7XG3 - chains D and K of the 12 polymer chains in the assembly; structure by electron microscopy, 3.00 A resolution.

Chain D:
Name: Csf2
From: Pseudomonas aeruginosa
Amino-acid sequence (348 residues; row label = number of the first residue in the row):
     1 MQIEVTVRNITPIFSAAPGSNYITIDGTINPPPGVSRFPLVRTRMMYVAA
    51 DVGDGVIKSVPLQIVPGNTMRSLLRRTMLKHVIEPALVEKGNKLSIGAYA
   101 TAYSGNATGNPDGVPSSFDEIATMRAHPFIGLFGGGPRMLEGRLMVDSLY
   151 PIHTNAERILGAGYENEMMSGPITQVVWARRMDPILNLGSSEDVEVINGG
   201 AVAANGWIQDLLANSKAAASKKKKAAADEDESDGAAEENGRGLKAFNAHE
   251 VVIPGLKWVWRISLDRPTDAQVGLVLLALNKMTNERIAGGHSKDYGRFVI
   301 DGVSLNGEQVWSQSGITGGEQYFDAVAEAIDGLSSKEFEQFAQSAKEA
Not modelled in the structure: 223-239, 347-348

Chain K:
Molecule: TS
Sequence (54 nucleotides; numbered 1 to 54; the number before each row is that of its first residue):
     1 CTGCCGCACTTGCTCATCAAGCCTTCCTTCAGGTGTTGCTCCAGAAAGGG
    51 TGTT
Not modelled in the structure: 1-16, 53-54

Interface between chain D and chain K:
Pairs across the interface - 21 pairs, chain D then chain K:
  Arg37(D) - DG33(K)  salt bridge to the phosphate
  Phe38(D) - DA31(K)  base contact
  Pro39(D) - DG33(K)  phosphate contact
  Asn110(D) - DT40(K)  phosphate contact
  Asn110(D) - DC41(K)  phosphate contact
  Pro111(D) - DT40(K)  sugar contact
  Pro111(D) - DC41(K)  sugar contact
  Gly113(D) - DC41(K)  phosphate contact
  Gly113(D) - DC42(K)  sugar contact
  Arg180(D) - DA31(K)  base contact
  Arg181(D) - DG33(K)  base contact
  Arg241(D) - DG32(K)  base contact
  Arg241(D) - DG33(K)  hydrogen bond to the phosphate
  Arg241(D) - DT34(K)  salt bridge to the phosphate
  Gly242(D) - DG32(K)  base contact
  Lys244(D) - DA31(K)  salt bridge to the phosphate
  Lys244(D) - DG32(K)  hydrogen bond to the base
  Ala245(D) - DG32(K)  base contact
  Ala245(D) - DG33(K)  base contact
  Phe246(D) - DA31(K)  base contact
  Asn247(D) - DG33(K)  hydrogen bond to the base
Interface residues without a listed pair, chain D (17 interface residues in all): Tyr22, Asp112, Leu243
Interface residues without a listed pair, chain K (8 interface residues in all): DC30

Overview:
17 residues of chain D and 8 residues of chain K are in contact, with 3 hydrogen bonds and 3 salt bridges.
Polar contacts include Lys244(D)-DG32(K), Asn247(D)-DG33(K) and Arg241(D)-DG33(K).
Here chain D is Csf2 (Pseudomonas aeruginosa) and chain K is TS. Entry 7XG3 (CryoEM structure of type IV-A
CasDinG bound NTS-nicked Csf-crRNA-dsDNA quaternary complex) was determined by electron microscopy together
with 7XF1, 7XFZ, 7XG0, 7XG1, 7XG2 and 7XG4 from the same study.
